8AC2 - chains B and D of the 7 polymer chains in the assembly; structure by electron microscopy, 3.70 A resolution.

== Chain B ==
Molecule: DNA-directed RNA polymerase subunit alpha
Organism: Escherichia coli K-12
Notes: EC 2.7.7.6
UniProt: P0A7Z4 (RPOA_ECOLI); numbering as in UniProt (aligned over 1-329)
Chain sequence (329 residues; numbered 1 to 329; the number before each row is that of its first residue):
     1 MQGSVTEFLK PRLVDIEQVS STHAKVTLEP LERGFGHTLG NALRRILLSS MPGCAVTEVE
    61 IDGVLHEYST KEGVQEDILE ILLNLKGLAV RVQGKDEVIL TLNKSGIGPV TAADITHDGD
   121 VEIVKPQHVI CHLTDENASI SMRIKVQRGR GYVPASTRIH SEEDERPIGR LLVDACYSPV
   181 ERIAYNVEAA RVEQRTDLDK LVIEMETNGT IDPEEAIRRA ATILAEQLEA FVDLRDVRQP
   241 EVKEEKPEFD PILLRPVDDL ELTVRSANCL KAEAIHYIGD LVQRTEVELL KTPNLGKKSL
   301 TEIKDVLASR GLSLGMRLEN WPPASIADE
Unresolved in the structure: 1-5, 159, 235-329
Swiss-Prot annotation at these positions:
  - region: Glu162 to Glu165 (Required for interaction with Crp at class II promoters)
  - modified residue: Arg265 (ADP-ribosylarginine), Lys297 (N6-acetyllysine), Lys298 (N6-acetyllysine)
  - mutagenesis: Arg45 (R45C: In rpoA112; temperature-sensitive, blocks RNA polymerase assembly), Glu162 to Glu165 (5-fold decrease in CRP-class II promoter-dependent transcription), Glu165 (E165K: 5-fold decrease in CRP-class II promoter-dependent transcription), Arg191 (R191C: In rpoA101; temperature-sensitive)

== Chain D ==
Molecule: DNA-directed RNA polymerase subunit beta'
Organism: Escherichia coli K-12
Notes: EC 2.7.7.6
UniProt: P0A8T8 (RPOC_ECO57); residue numbers follow UniProt; this construct covers 1-1406
Chain sequence (1406 residues; each row starts with the number of its first residue):
     1 MKDLLKFLKA QTKTEEFDAI KIALASPDMI RSWSFGEVKK PETINYRTFK PERDGLFCAR
    61 IFGPVKDYEC LCGKYKRLKH RGVICEKCGV EVTQTKVRRE RMGHIELASP TAHIWFLKSL
   121 PSRIGLLLDM PLRDIERVLY FESYVVIEGG MTNLERQQIL TEEQYLDALE EFGDEFDAKM
   181 GAEAIQALLK SMDLEQECEQ LREELNETNS ETKRKKLTKR IKLLEAFVQS GNKPEWMILT
   241 VLPVLPPDLR PLVPLDGGRF ATSDLNDLYR RVINRNNRLK RLLDLAAPDI IVRNEKRMLQ
   301 EAVDALLDNG RRGRAITGSN KRPLKSLADM IKGKQGRFRQ NLLGKRVDYS GRSVITVGPY
   361 LRLHQCGLPK KMALELFKPF IYGKLELRGL ATTIKAAKKM VEREEAVVWD ILDEVIREHP
   421 VLLNRAPTLH RLGIQAFEPV LIEGKAIQLH PLVCAAYNAD FDGDQMAVHV PLTLEAQLEA
   481 RALMMSTNNI LSPANGEPII VPSQDVVLGL YYMTRDCVNA KGEGMVLTGP KEAERLYRSG
   541 LASLHARVKV RITEYEKDAN GELVAKTSLK DTTVGRAILW MIVPKGLPYS IVNQALGKKA
   601 ISKMLNTCYR ILGLKPTVIF ADQIMYTGFA YAARSGASVG IDDMVIPEKK HEIISEAEAE
   661 VAEIQEQFQS GLVTAGERYN KVIDIWAAAN DRVSKAMMDN LQTETVINRD GQEEKQVSFN
   721 SIYMMADSGA RGSAAQIRQL AGMRGLMAKP DGSIIETPIT ANFREGLNVL QYFISTHGAR
   781 KGLADTALKT ANSGYLTRRL VDVAQDLVVT EDDCGTHEGI MMTPVIEGGD VKEPLRDRVL
   841 GRVTAEDVLK PGTADILVPR NTLLHEQWCD LLEENSVDAV KVRSVVSCDT DFGVCAHCYG
   901 RDLARGHIIN KGEAIGVIAA QSIGEPGTQL TMRTFHIGGA ASRAAAESSI QVKNKGSIKL
   961 SNVKSVVNSS GKLVITSRNT ELKLIDEFGR TKESYKVPYG AVLAKGDGEQ VAGGETVANW
  1021 DPHTMPVITE VSGFVRFTDM IDGQTITRQT DELTGLSSLV VLDSAERTAG GKDLRPALKI
  1081 VDAQGNDVLI PGTDMPAQYF LPGKAIVQLE DGVQISSGDT LARIPQESGG TKDITGGLPR
  1141 VADLFEARRP KEPAILAEIS GIVSFGKETK GKRRLVITPV DGSDPYEEMI PKWRQLNVFE
  1201 GERVERGDVI SDGPEAPHDI LRLRGVHAVT RYIVNEVQDV YRLQGVKIND KHIEVIVRQM
  1261 LRKATIVNAG SSDFLEGEQV EYSRVKIANR ELEANGKVGA TYSRDLLGIT KASLATESFI
  1321 SAASFQETTR VLTEAAVAGK RDELRGLKEN VIVGRLIPAG TGYAYHQDRM RRRAAGEAPA
  1381 APQVTAEDAS ASLAELLNAG LGGSDN
Unresolved in the structure: 1-15, 934-947, 1023, 1127-1133, 1376-1406
Bound ions: Zn2+ site 1: Cys70, Cys72, Cys85, Cys88; Mg2+ near Phe461 (its only coordinating residue here); Zn2+ site 2: Cys814, Cys888, Cys895, Cys898
Swiss-Prot annotation at these positions:
  - binding site (Zn(2+)): Cys70, Cys72, Cys85, Cys88, Cys814, Cys888, Cys895, Cys898
  - binding site (Mg(2+)): Asp460, Asp462, Asp464
  - modified residue: Lys972 (N6-acetyllysine)

== How chain B and chain D interact ==
Contacting residue pairs (24):
  Arg44(B) - Arg538(D)
  Leu48(B) - Arg535(D)
  Leu48(B) - Arg538(D)
  Glu80(B) - Arg551(D)  salt bridge
  Leu83(B) - Val526(D)  hydrophobic
  Leu83(B) - Leu527(D)
  Leu83(B) - Thr528(D)
  Leu83(B) - Arg551(D)
  Asn84(B) - Arg551(D)  hydrogen bond
  Lys86(B) - Thr528(D)
  Tyr152(B) - Glu532(D)
  Tyr152(B) - Arg535(D)
  Tyr152(B) - Leu536(D)
  Tyr152(B) - Leu541(D)  hydrophobic
  Cys176(B) - Arg535(D)  hydrogen bond
  Ser178(B) - Arg535(D)
  Val180(B) - Arg535(D)  hydrogen bond (backbone-side chain)
  Glu181(B) - Glu532(D)
  Arg182(B) - Met581(D)
  Arg191(B) - Trp409(D)
  Arg191(B) - Asp413(D)
  Glu193(B) - Trp409(D)
  Thr196(B) - Glu443(D)
  Glu206(B) - Lys531(D)  salt bridge
Also at the interface, not in a pair above, chain B (19 interface residues in all): Leu79, Ile183, Gln194
Also at the interface, not in a pair above, chain D (21 interface residues in all): Lys370, Ala406, Asp410, Leu441, Ile442, Glu534, Ser539

== Summary ==
Chain B and chain D form an interface of 19 and 21 residues respectively, with 3 hydrogen bonds and 2 salt
bridges. Polar pairs include Glu80(B)-Arg551(D), Glu206(B)-Lys531(D) and Asn84(B)-Arg551(D).
Chain B is DNA-directed RNA polymerase subunit alpha and chain D is DNA-directed RNA polymerase subunit beta',
both from Escherichia coli K-12; the structure, RNA polymerase- post-terminated, open clamp state, was
determined by electron microscopy, deposited together with 8ABY, 8ABZ, 8AC0, 8AC1, 8ACP and 8AD1.
